7LSY - chains H and I of the 17 polymer chains in the assembly; structure by electron microscopy, 8.40 A resolution (very low resolution: no residue pairs are listed; an interface is given only as per-side residue counts).

# Chain H (and I)
Name: Non-homologous end-joining factor 1
From: Homo sapiens
Notes: chain I of this document is another copy of the same molecule, construct and numbering; everything in this record applies to it too
UniProtKB: Q9H9Q4 (NHEJ1_HUMAN); numbering as in UniProt (aligned over 1-299)
Chain sequence (299 residues; row label = number of the first residue in the row):
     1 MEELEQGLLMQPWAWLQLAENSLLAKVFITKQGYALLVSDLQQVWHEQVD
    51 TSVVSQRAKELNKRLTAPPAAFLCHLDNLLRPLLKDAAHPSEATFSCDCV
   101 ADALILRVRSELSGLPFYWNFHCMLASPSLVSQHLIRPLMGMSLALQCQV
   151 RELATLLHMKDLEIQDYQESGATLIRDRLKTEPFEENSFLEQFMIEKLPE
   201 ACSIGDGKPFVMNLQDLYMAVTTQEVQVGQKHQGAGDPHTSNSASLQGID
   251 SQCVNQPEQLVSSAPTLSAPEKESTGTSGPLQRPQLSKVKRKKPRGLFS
Unresolved in the structure: 85-92, 225-292 (chain I: 80-92, 225-292)
Swiss-Prot annotation at these positions:
  - motif: V289 to S299 (XLM)
  - site: L115 (Leu-lock)
  - modified residue: S132 (Phosphoserine), S203 (Phosphoserine), S245 (Phosphoserine), S251 (Phosphoserine), S263 (Phosphoserine), T266 (Phosphothreonine), S287 (Phosphoserine)

# How chain H and chain I interact
At this resolution (8 A) residue pairs are not listed: 67 residues of chain H and 64 of chain I lie at the interface.

# Overview
The interface between chain H and chain I involves 67 residues on one side and 64 on the other.
Both chains are Non-homologous end-joining factor 1 (Homo sapiens). Entry 7LSY (NHEJ Short-range synaptic
complex) was determined by electron microscopy, deposited together with 7LT3.
